5ZLK - chain A; structure by X-ray diffraction, 2.60 A resolution.

== Chain A ==
Protein: Spore coat protein A
From: Bacillus subtilis subsp. subtilis str. 168
Reference sequence: P07788 (COTA_BACSU); residue numbers follow UniProt; this construct covers 1-513
Chain sequence (513 residues; numbered 1 to 513; the number before each row is that of its first residue):
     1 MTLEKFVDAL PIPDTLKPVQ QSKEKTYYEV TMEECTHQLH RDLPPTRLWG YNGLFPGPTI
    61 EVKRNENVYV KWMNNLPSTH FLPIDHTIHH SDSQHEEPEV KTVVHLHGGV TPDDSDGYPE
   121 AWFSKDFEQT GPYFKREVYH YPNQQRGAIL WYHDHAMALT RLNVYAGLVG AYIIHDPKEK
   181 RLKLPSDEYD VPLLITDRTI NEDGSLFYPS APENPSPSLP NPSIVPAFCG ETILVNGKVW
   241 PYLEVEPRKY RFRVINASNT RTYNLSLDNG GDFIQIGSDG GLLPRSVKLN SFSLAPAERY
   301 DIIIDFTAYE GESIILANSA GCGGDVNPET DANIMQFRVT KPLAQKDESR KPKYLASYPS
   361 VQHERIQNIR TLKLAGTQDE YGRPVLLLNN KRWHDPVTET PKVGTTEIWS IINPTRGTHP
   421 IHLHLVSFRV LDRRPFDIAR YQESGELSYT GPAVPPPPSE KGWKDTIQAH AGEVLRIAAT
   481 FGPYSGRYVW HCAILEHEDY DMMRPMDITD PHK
Disordered / not traced: 1, 92-95, 512-513
Cystine bridges: C229-C322
Sequence notes: engineered mutation A493 (His in P07788)
Ion coordination: Cu ion site 1: H105, H422; Cu ion site 2: H107, H153; Cu ion site 3: H155, H424, H491; Cu ion site 4: H419, C492, H497
UniProt features mapped onto this chain:
  - binding site (Cu cation): H105, H107, H153, H155, H419, H422, H424, H491, C492, H497, M502
  - site (Plays a crucial role in the protonation steps): D116, E498
  - mutagenesis: D116 (D116A: 5-fold decrease in catalytic efficiency with ABTS as substrate. 785-fold decrease in catalytic efficiency with 2,6-DMP as substrate ...), R146 (R146K: 357-fold decrease in catalytic efficiency with ABTS as substrate. 152-fold decrease in catalytic efficiency with SGZ as substrate), L386 (L386A: Slight decrease in catalytic efficiency. Shows minimal changes in the structure of the copper centers), R429 (R429K: 25-fold decrease in catalytic efficiency with ABTS as substrate. 30-fold decrease in catalytic efficiency with SGZ as substrate), L431 (L431F: Retains approximately 50% of the wild-type activity with both ABTS and SGZ), R476 (R476K: Retains approximately 20% of the wild-type activity with both ABTS and SGZ), A478 (A478F: Retains approximately 70% of the wild-type activity with both ABTS and SGZ), T480 (T480A: Retains approximately 60% of the wild-type activity with both ABTS and SGZ; T480F: Retains approximately 30% of the wild-type activity with SGZ but does not affect activity with ABTS), H491 (H491C: Decreases copper content. Strong decrease in catalytic efficiency with both ABTS and SGZ), I494 (I494A: Strong decrease in catalytic efficiency. Significant differences in both the type 1 and type 2 copper centers), H497 (H497A: Loss of laccase activity. Mutant fails to develop the dark brown phenotype typical of the wild type strain. Decreases copper content), E498 (E498D: 9-fold decrease in catalytic efficiency with ABTS as substrate. 26-fold decrease in catalytic efficiency with 2,6-DMP as substrate; E498L: Almost loss of laccase activity ...), 1 further mutagenesis entry in UniProt

== Summary ==
The Cu ion site 1 is built by H105 and H422. The Cu ion site 2 is built by H107 and H153. UniProt lists 11 Cu
cation-binding residues and 13 mutagenesis sites.
Chain A is Spore coat protein A (Bacillus subtilis subsp. subtilis str. 168); the structure, Mutation in the
trinuclear site of CotA-laccase: H493A mutant, PH 8.0, was determined by X-ray diffraction, deposited together
with 5ZLJ, 5ZLL and 5ZLM.
